4N7O - chains C and D of the 4 polymer chains in the assembly; structure by X-ray diffraction, 2.50 A resolution.

# Chain C
Molecule: Hemoglobin subunit alpha
Source organism: Homo sapiens
UniProt: P69905 (HBA_HUMAN); residues 1-141 here correspond to UniProt positions 2-142 (UniProt number = residue number + 1)
Chain sequence (141 residues; each row starts with the number of its first residue):
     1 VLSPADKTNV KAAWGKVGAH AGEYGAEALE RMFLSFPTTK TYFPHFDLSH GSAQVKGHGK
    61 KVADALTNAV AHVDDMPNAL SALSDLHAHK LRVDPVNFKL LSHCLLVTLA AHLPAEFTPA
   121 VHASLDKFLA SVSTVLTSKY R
Bound ions: heme Fe near His87 (its only coordinating residue here)
Ligand contacts: heme (HEM): Met32, Tyr42, Phe43, His45, Phe46, His58, Lys61, Val62, Ala65, Leu66, Leu83, Leu86, His87, Leu91, Val93, Asn97, Phe98, Leu101, Leu105, Val132, Leu136
Curated features (UniProtKB/Swiss-Prot):
  - binding site (O2): His58
  - binding site (heme b): His87
  - site: Thr8, Asn9 (Microbial infection: Cleavage), Lys11 (Not glycated), Ala13, Trp14 (Microbial infection: Cleavage), Tyr24, Gly25 (Microbial infection: Cleavage), Leu29, Glu30 (Microbial infection: Cleavage), His45, Phe46 (Microbial infection: Cleavage), Asp47, Leu48 (Microbial infection: Cleavage), Ser52, Ala53 (Microbial infection: Cleavage), Val55, Lys56 (Microbial infection: Cleavage), Lys56 (Not glycated), Gly59, Lys60 (Microbial infection: Cleavage), Lys60 (Not glycated), Lys90 (Not glycated), Leu91, Arg92 (Microbial infection: Cleavage), Lys99 (Not glycated), Leu106, Val107 (Microbial infection: Cleavage), Thr108, Leu109 (Microbial infection: Cleavage), Val121, His122 (Microbial infection: Cleavage), Ser133, Thr134 (Microbial infection: Cleavage)
  - modified residue: Ser3 (Phosphoserine), Lys7 (N6-succinyllysine), Thr8 (Phosphothreonine), Lys11 (N6-succinyllysine), Lys16 (N6-acetyllysine), Tyr24 (Phosphotyrosine), Ser35 (Phosphoserine), Lys40 (N6-succinyllysine), Ser49 (Phosphoserine), Ser102 (Phosphoserine), Thr108 (Phosphothreonine), Ser124 (Phosphoserine), Ser131 (Phosphoserine), Thr134 (Phosphothreonine), Thr137 (Phosphothreonine), Ser138 (Phosphoserine)
  - glycosylation (N-linked (Glc) (glycation) lysine): Lys7, Lys16, Lys40, Lys61

# Chain D
Molecule: Hemoglobin subunit beta
Source organism: Homo sapiens
UniProt: P68871 (HBB_HUMAN); residues 1-146 here correspond to UniProt positions 2-147 (UniProt number = residue number + 1)
Chain sequence (146 residues; each row starts with the number of its first residue):
     1 VHLTPEEKSA VTALWGKVNV DEVGGEALGR LLVVYPWTQR FFESFGDLST PDAVMGNPKV
    61 KAHGKKVLGA FSDGLAHLDN LKGTFATLSE LHCDKLHVDP ENFRLLGNVL VCVLAHHFGK
   121 EFTPPVQAAY QKVVAGVANA LAHKYH
Bound ions: protoporphyrin IX containing ni(II) Ni near His92 (its only coordinating residue here)
Ligand contacts: protoporphyrin IX containing ni(II) (HNI): Leu31, Thr38, Phe41, Phe42, His63, Lys66, Val67, Ala70, Phe71, Leu88, Leu91, His92, Lys95, Leu96, Val98, Asn102, Phe103, Leu106, Leu141
Curated features (UniProtKB/Swiss-Prot):
  - binding site ((2R)-2,3-bisphosphoglycerate): Val1, His2, Lys82, His143
  - binding site (heme b): His63, His92
  - site: Glu7, Lys8 (Microbial infection: Cleavage), Gly25, Glu26 (Microbial infection: Cleavage), Gly29, Arg30 (Microbial infection: Cleavage), Tyr35, Pro36 (Microbial infection: Cleavage), Trp37, Thr38 (Microbial infection: Cleavage), Phe45, Gly46 (Microbial infection: Cleavage), Asp52, Ala53 (Microbial infection: Cleavage), Gly56, Asn57 (Microbial infection: Cleavage), Lys59 (Not glycated), Phe71, Ser72 (Microbial infection: Cleavage), Gly74, Leu75 (Microbial infection: Cleavage), Lys82 (Not glycated), Thr84, Phe85 (Microbial infection: Cleavage), His92, Cys93 (Microbial infection: Cleavage), Lys95 (Not glycated), Arg104, Leu105 (Microbial infection: Cleavage), Leu110, Val111 (Microbial infection: Cleavage), Gly119, Lys120 (Microbial infection: Cleavage), Phe122, Thr123 (Microbial infection: Cleavage), Ala128, Ala129 (Microbial infection: Cleavage) and 2 more in UniProt
  - modified residue: Val1 (N-acetylvaline), Ser9 (Phosphoserine), Thr12 (Phosphothreonine), Ser44 (Phosphoserine), Thr50 (Phosphothreonine), Lys59 (N6-acetyllysine), Lys82 (N6-acetyllysine), Thr87 (Phosphothreonine), Cys93 (S-nitrosocysteine), Lys144 (N6-acetyllysine)
  - glycosylation: Val1 (N-linked (Glc) (glycation) valine), Lys8 (N-linked (Glc) (glycation) lysine), Lys17 (N-linked (Glc) (glycation) lysine), Lys66 (N-linked (Glc) (glycation) lysine), Lys120 (N-linked (Glc) (glycation) lysine), Lys144 (N-linked (Glc) (glycation) lysine)

# Interface between chain C and chain D
Pairs across the interface - 36 pairs, chain C then chain D:
  Arg31(C) - Phe122(D)  hydrogen bond (side chain-backbone)
  Arg31(C) - Pro124(D)
  Arg31(C) - Gln127(D)  hydrogen bond
  Leu34(C) - Pro124(D)  hydrophobic
  Leu34(C) - Pro125(D)
  Ser35(C) - Gln127(D)
  Ser35(C) - Ala128(D)  hydrogen bond (side chain-backbone)
  Ser35(C) - Gln131(D)
  Phe36(C) - Gln131(D)
  Lys99(C) - Arg104(D)
  His103(C) - Asn108(D)  hydrogen bond
  His103(C) - Val111(D)
  His103(C) - Gln127(D)
  His103(C) - Gln131(D)  hydrogen bond
  Cys104(C) - Gln127(D)
  Val107(C) - Val111(D)  hydrophobic
  Val107(C) - Ala115(D)
  Val107(C) - Gln127(D)
  Ala110(C) - Cys112(D)
  Ala110(C) - Ala115(D)
  Ala110(C) - His116(D)
  Ala111(C) - Ala115(D)
  Ala111(C) - Gly119(D)
  Ala111(C) - Lys120(D)
  Pro114(C) - His116(D)  hydrogen bond (backbone-side chain)
  Phe117(C) - Arg30(D)  hydrogen bond (backbone-side chain)
  Phe117(C) - His116(D)
  Thr118(C) - Arg30(D)  hydrogen bond (backbone-side chain)
  Pro119(C) - Arg30(D)
  Pro119(C) - Val33(D)
  Pro119(C) - Met55(D)  hydrophobic
  His122(C) - Arg30(D)  hydrogen bond
  His122(C) - Val34(D)
  Ala123(C) - Val33(D)
  Ala123(C) - Val34(D)  hydrophobic
  Lys127(C) - Val34(D)
Other interface residues (no listed pair), chain C (23 interface residues in all): Glu30, Leu106, Leu113, Ala115, Ala120, Asp126
Other interface residues (no listed pair), chain D (21 interface residues in all): Tyr35, Pro51, Thr123

# Overview
Chain C and chain D form an interface of 23 and 21 residues respectively, with 9 hydrogen bonds. Polar
contacts include Arg31(C)-Phe122(D), Arg31(C)-Gln127(D) and Ser35(C)-Ala128(D). Bound to chain C: heme. Chain
D binds protoporphyrin IX containing ni(II).
Chain C is Hemoglobin subunit alpha and chain D is Hemoglobin subunit beta, both from Homo sapiens; the
structure, Capturing the haemoglobin allosteric transition in a single crystal form; Crystal structure of
half-liganded human haemoglobin ..., was determined by X-ray diffraction (same publication as 4N7N and 4N7P).
